Entry 9FO5 (electron microscopy, 2.69 A resolution); this record covers chains A and D of the 4 polymer chains in the assembly.

Chain A:
Molecule: Capsid protein VP1
From: Human coxsackievirus A9 (strain Griggs)
UniProtKB: P21404 (POLG_CXA9); residues 1-299 here correspond to UniProt positions 569-867 (UniProt number = residue number + 568)
Chain sequence (299 residues; numbered 1 to 299; the number before each row is that of its first residue):
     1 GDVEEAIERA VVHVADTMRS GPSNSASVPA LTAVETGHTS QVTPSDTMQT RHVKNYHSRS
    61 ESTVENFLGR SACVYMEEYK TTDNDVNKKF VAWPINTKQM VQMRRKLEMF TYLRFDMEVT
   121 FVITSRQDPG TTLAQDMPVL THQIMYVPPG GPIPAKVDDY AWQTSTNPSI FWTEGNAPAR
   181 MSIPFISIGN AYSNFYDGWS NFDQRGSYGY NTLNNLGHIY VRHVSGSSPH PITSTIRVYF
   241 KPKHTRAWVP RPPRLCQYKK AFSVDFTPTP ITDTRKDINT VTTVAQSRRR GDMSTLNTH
Not modelled in the structure: 283-299
Construct notes: variant Val11 (Arg579 in P21404), Val12 (Cys580 in P21404), His13 (Thr581 in P21404), Ser20 (Thr588 in P21404), Asn84 (Lys652 in P21404), Asp85 (His653 in P21404), His142 (Arg710 in P21404)
Residues lining bound ligands: A1IEH (N-[[3,4-bis(fluoranyl)phenyl]methyl]-4-[(4-methylpiperazin-1-yl)methyl]aniline): Ile95, Thr97, Phe115, Met117, Val119, Tyr146, Met181, Ile183, Ile186, Tyr192, Ser193, Asn194, Leu213, Asn214, Leu216, Ile219, Phe240
Swiss-Prot annotation at these positions:
  - motif: Arg290 to Asp292 (Cell attachment site)
  - site: His299 (Cleavage)

Chain D:
Molecule: Capsid protein VP4
From: Human coxsackievirus A9 (strain Griggs)
UniProtKB: P21404 (POLG_CXA9); residue numbers follow UniProt; this construct covers 2-69
Chain sequence (68 residues; numbered 2 to 69; the number before each row is that of its first residue):
     2 GAQVSTQKTG AHETSLSAAG NSIIHYTNIN YYKDAASNSA NRQDFTQDPS KFTEPVKDVM
    62 IKSLPALN
Not modelled in the structure: 11, 15-24, 69
Swiss-Prot annotation at these positions:
  - site: Asn69 (Cleavage)
  - lipidation: Gly2 (N-myristoyl glycine)

Chain A / chain D interface:
Pairs across the interface (39):
  Asp2(A) - Ala3(D)
  Val3(A) - Ala3(D)
  Val3(A) - Val5(D)  hydrophobic
  Glu4(A) - Ala3(D)  hydrogen bond (backbone-backbone)
  Glu4(A) - Gln4(D)
  Glu5(A) - Val5(D)
  Ala6(A) - Val5(D)  hydrogen bond (backbone-backbone)
  Glu8(A) - Thr7(D)
  Arg9(A) - Ser6(D)  hydrogen bond
  Arg9(A) - Tyr27(D)
  Arg9(A) - Gln44(D)  hydrogen bond
  Val28(A) - Ser64(D)
  Pro29(A) - Lys63(D)
  Thr32(A) - Ala67(D)
  Ala33(A) - Ala67(D)
  Thr36(A) - Val57(D)
  Thr36(A) - Met61(D)
  His38(A) - Thr54(D)
  His38(A) - Glu55(D)
  His38(A) - Val57(D)
  His38(A) - Met61(D)
  Thr39(A) - Thr54(D)  hydrogen bond (backbone-backbone)
  Gln41(A) - Thr54(D)  hydrogen bond
  Gln41(A) - Glu55(D)
  Gln41(A) - Lys63(D)  hydrogen bond (backbone-side chain)
  Ser60(A) - Phe46(D)
  Thr63(A) - Asp45(D)
  Glu65(A) - Ala41(D)
  Glu65(A) - Asn42(D)
  Glu65(A) - Arg43(D)
  Asn66(A) - Arg43(D)  hydrogen bond
  Gly69(A) - Arg43(D)
  Ser182(A) - Ala37(D)
  Lys243(A) - Ala37(D)  hydrogen bond (side chain-backbone)
  Lys243(A) - Asn39(D)  hydrogen bond (side chain-backbone)
  His244(A) - Ala36(D)
  His244(A) - Asn39(D)
  His244(A) - Ser40(D)  hydrogen bond (side chain-backbone)
  Pro250(A) - Phe53(D)
Other interface residues (no listed pair), chain A (33 interface residues in all): Gly1, Val12, Ser27, Gly37, Asp46, Arg59, Asp116, Pro184, Lys241
Other interface residues (no listed pair), chain D (30 interface residues in all): Gly2, Lys9, Ser38, Gln48, Pro56, Leu68

Overview:
33 residues of chain A face 30 of chain D across their interface; the contacts include 11 hydrogen bonds.
Among the polar pairs are Arg9(A)-Ser6(D), Arg9(A)-Gln44(D) and Gln41(A)-Thr54(D). Chain A binds compound
A1IEH.
Chain A is Capsid protein VP1 and chain D is Capsid protein VP4, both from Human coxsackievirus A9 (strain
Griggs); the structure, Coxsackievirus A9 bound with compound 19 (CL313), was determined by electron
microscopy, deposited together with 8S7J, 9EXI, 9FA9, 9FCZ, 9FGN, 9FO2 and 9FP5.
